PDB entry 6H6Y | X-ray diffraction, 1.58 A resolution | chains A and F of the 4 polymer chains in the assembly

[Chain A]
Molecule: Capsid protein VP1
Source organism: Norwalk virus (strain GI/Human/United States/Norwalk/1968)
Reference sequence: Q83884 (CAPSD_NVN68); residue numbers follow UniProt; this construct covers 227-518
Sequence (292 residues; each row starts with the number of its first residue):
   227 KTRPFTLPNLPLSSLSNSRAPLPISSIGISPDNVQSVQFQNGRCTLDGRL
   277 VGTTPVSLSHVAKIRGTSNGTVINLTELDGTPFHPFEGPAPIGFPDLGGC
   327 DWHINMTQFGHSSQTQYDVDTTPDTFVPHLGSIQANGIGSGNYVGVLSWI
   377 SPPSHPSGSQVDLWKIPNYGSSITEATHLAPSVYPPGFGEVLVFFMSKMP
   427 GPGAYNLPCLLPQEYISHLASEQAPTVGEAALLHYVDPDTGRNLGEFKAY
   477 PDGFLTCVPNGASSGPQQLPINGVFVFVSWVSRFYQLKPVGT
Disordered / not traced: 227-228, 398-403, 487-490, 517-518
Construct notes: conflict Ile253 (Met in Q83884)
Metal / ion sites: Na+: Phe352, Asn394, Gly396
Curated features (UniProtKB/Swiss-Prot):
  - site: Lys227, Thr228 (Cleavage)

[Chain F]
Molecule: Nanobody (VHH) Nano-7
Source organism: Vicugna pacos
Notes: antibody fragment or engineered binder
Sequence (132 residues; each row starts with the number of its first residue):
     1 QVQLQESGGGLVQAGGSLRLSCAVSGRTFSNYYSGWFRQAPGKEREFLAS
    51 IRWSDSTTNYADSVKGRFTISRDTAKNTVYLQMNSLKLEDTAVYHCAARR
   101 LATYDYWGQGTQVTVSSGRYPYDVPDYGSGRA
Disordered / not traced: 41-42, 118-132
Cystine bridges: Cys22-Cys96

[How chain A and chain F interact]
Pairs across the interface (14):
  Asn235(A) - Thr103(F)
  Leu236(A) - Leu101(F)  hydrophobic
  Pro237(A) - Ala102(F)
  Asp463(A) - Asn59(F)  hydrogen bond
  Pro464(A) - Arg99(F)
  Pro464(A) - Ala102(F)
  Asp465(A) - Phe47(F)
  Asp465(A) - Ser50(F)  hydrogen bond
  Asp465(A) - Asn59(F)  hydrogen bond
  Asp465(A) - Arg99(F)  salt bridge
  Asp465(A) - Tyr104(F)  hydrogen bond
  Thr466(A) - Phe47(F)
  Asn498(A) - Tyr33(F)  hydrogen bond
  Val500(A) - Ala102(F)  hydrophobic
Other interface residues (no listed pair), chain A (10 interface residues in all): Ser240

[Overview]
The interface between chain A and chain F involves 10 residues on one side and 9 on the other, with 5 hydrogen
bonds and 1 salt bridge. Polar contacts include Asp465(A)-Arg99(F), Asp463(A)-Asn59(F) and Asp465(A)-Ser50(F).
Phe352(A), Asn394(A) and Gly396(A) coordinate Na+.
Here chain A is Capsid protein VP1 (Norwalk virus (strain GI/Human/United States/Norwalk/1968)) and chain F is
Nanobody (VHH) Nano-7 (Vicugna pacos). Entry 6H6Y (GI.1 human norovirus protruding domain in complex with
Nano-7) was determined by X-ray diffraction, deposited together with 6H6Z, 6H70, 6H71 and 6H72.
